PDB entry 6GQ2 | X-ray diffraction, 1.54 A resolution | chain A

== Chain A ==
Molecule: Phenol-soluble modulin alpha 3 peptide
Notes: fragment: PSMalpha3 full-lenght mutant (residues 1-22)
UniProt: P0C807 (PSMA3_STAAB); residues 1-22 here = UniProt positions 1-22
Sequence (22 residues; row label = number of the first residue in the row):
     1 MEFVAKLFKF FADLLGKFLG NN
Construct notes: engineered mutation Ala12 (Lys in P0C807)
From the paper describing this entry:
  - contacts within the chain: Glu2-Lys6 (salt bridge), Lys9-Asp13 (salt bridge)
  - interface residues: Leu7, Phe11, Leu15
  - self-association interface (contacts with another copy of this molecule): Leu7, Phe11, Leu15
  - mutagenesis - K9A, D13A, K17A: decreased stability
  - mutagenesis - L7A, F10A, F11A, D13A: abolished binding to ThT

== In short ==
The paper reports that L7A, F10A and F11A, among others, abolish binding to ThT; interface residues Leu7,
Phe11 and Leu15; 6 substitutions were tested in all.
Chain A is Phenol-soluble modulin alpha 3 peptide; the structure, Crystal Structure of the PSMalpha3 Peptide
Mutant K12A Forming Cross-Alpha Amyloid-like Fibril, was determined by X-ray diffraction (same publication as
6GQ5 and 6GQC).
